5WKF - chains D and E of the 5 polymer chains in the assembly; structure by X-ray diffraction, 2.95 A resolution.

# Chain D
Molecule: T-cell receptor alpha variable 30, T-cell receptor, sp3.4 alpha chain Chimera
From: Homo sapiens
Reference sequence: chimeric construct of A0A087WSZ9, K7N5N2: residues 3-90 from A0A087WSZ9 (A0A087WSZ9_HUMAN) positions 23-110 (UniProt number = residue number + 20); residues 112-200 from K7N5N2 positions 115-203 (UniProt number = residue number + 3)
Sequence (198 residues; row label = number of the first residue in the row):
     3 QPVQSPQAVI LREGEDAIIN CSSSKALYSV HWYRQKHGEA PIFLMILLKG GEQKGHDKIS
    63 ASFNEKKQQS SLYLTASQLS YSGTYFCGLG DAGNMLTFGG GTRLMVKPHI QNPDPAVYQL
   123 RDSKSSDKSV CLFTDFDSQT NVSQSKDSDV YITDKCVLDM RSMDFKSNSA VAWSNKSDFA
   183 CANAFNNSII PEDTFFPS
Sequence notes: conflict Ile-20 (Val40 in A0A087WSZ9), Ile-44 (Val64 in A0A087WSZ9); linker (91-111)
UniProt features mapped onto this chain:
  - glycosylation: Asn-22 (N-linked (GlcNAc...) asparagine)

# Chain E
Molecule: D30 TCR beta chain
From: Homo sapiens
Sequence (244 residues; numbered 2 to 260; 15 numbers in that range are skipped by the numbering (no residue carries them; nothing is unmodelled there); the number before each row is that of its first residue):
     2 AGVAQSPRYK IIEKRQSVAF WCNPISGHAT
    39 LYWYQQILGQ GPKLLIQFQN NGV
    66 VDDSQLPKDR FSAERL
    83 KGVDSTLKIQ PAKLEDSAVY LCASSL
   112 GQGLLYGYTF GSGTRLTVLE DLNKVFPPEV AVFEPSEAEI SHTQKATLVC LATGFYPDHV
   172 ELSWWVNGKE VHSGVCTDPQ PLKEQPALND SRYALSSRLR VSATFWQNPR NHFRCQVQFY
   232 GLSENDEWTQ DRAKPVTQIV SAEAWGRAD
Disulfides: Cys-23/Cys-104, Cys-161/Cys-226
From the paper describing this entry:
  - mutagenesis - L81A: unchanged binding to HLA-A11:01-GTS1
  - specificity-determining residues: Asn-58

# Interface between chain D and chain E
Residue-residue contacts (94):
  Ser-31(D) with Leu-115(E)
  His-33(D) with Tyr-117(E), hydrogen bond (side chain-backbone); Gly-118(E)
  Tyr-35(D) with Gly-118(E); Tyr-119(E), hydrogen bond (side chain-backbone); Phe-121(E), hydrophobic
  Gln-37(D) with Gln-44(E), hydrogen bond
  His-39(D) with Pro-190(E)
  Ala-42(D) with Gly-122(E); Ser-123(E)
  Pro-43(D) with Leu-103(E); Phe-121(E)
  Phe-45(D) with Gly-118(E); Tyr-119(E)
  Ile-48(D) with Leu-115(E); Leu-116(E); Tyr-117(E); Gly-118(E)
  Leu-50(D) with Leu-115(E)
  Phe-88(D) with Gln-44(E); Gly-47(E); Gln-48(E); Gly-49(E)
  Asp-93(D) with Leu-115(E)
  Ala-94(D) with Leu-115(E)
  Gly-95(D) with Gln-113(E)
  Asn-96(D) with Gly-114(E), hydrogen bond (side chain-backbone); Leu-115(E); Tyr-117(E), hydrogen bond (side chain-backbone); Tyr-119(E), hydrogen bond (backbone-side chain)
  Met-97(D) with Leu-52(E), hydrophobic; Gln-55(E); Tyr-119(E)
  Leu-98(D) with Tyr-42(E), hydrogen bond (backbone-side chain); Tyr-119(E), hydrogen bond (backbone-side chain)
  Phe-100(D) with Tyr-42(E), hydrophobic; Pro-50(E); Phe-121(E), hydrophobic
  Gly-101(D) with Gly-49(E)
  Gly-102(D) with Gly-49(E)
  Asp-116(D) with His-153(E), salt bridge
  Tyr-120(D) with Ser-147(E); Ala-149(E); Glu-150(E); His-153(E); Thr-154(E)
  Gln-121(D) with Ser-147(E)
  Leu-122(D) with Phe-144(E); Glu-145(E); Thr-158(E); Val-160(E)
  Arg-123(D) with Phe-144(E); Glu-145(E), hydrogen bond (backbone-backbone); Arg-258(E)
  Asp-124(D) with Phe-144(E)
  Ser-125(D) with Val-143(E); Glu-254(E), hydrogen bond (side chain-backbone); Ala-255(E)
  Ser-128(D) with Ala-142(E)
  Val-132(D) with Phe-144(E), hydrophobic; Val-160(E), hydrophobic
  Leu-134(D) with Thr-158(E); Val-160(E), hydrophobic
  Asp-137(D) with Thr-154(E); Arg-211(E), salt bridge
  Ser-150(D) with Pro-197(E)
  Tyr-153(D) with Leu-193(E), hydrophobic; Glu-195(E)
  Ile-154(D) with Leu-193(E)
  Thr-155(D) with Asp-189(E); Leu-193(E); Ser-207(E); Arg-209(E), hydrogen bond
  Cys-158(D) with Cys-187(E), disulfide; Thr-188(E)
  Val-159(D) with Cys-187(E)
  Leu-160(D) with Gly-185(E); Cys-187(E), hydrophobic; Arg-211(E)
  Asp-161(D) with Ser-184(E); Gly-185(E), hydrogen bond (backbone-backbone)
  Met-162(D) with Lys-156(E); Gly-185(E); Arg-211(E); Val-212(E)
  Met-165(D) with Lys-156(E), hydrogen bond
  Phe-167(D) with Arg-211(E)
  Ser-169(D) with Arg-211(E), hydrogen bond
  Ser-171(D) with Arg-209(E), hydrogen bond
  Val-173(D) with Ser-207(E); Arg-209(E)
  Trp-175(D) with Leu-162(E), hydrophobic; Ala-205(E), hydrophobic
  Phe-197(D) with His-153(E)
Other interface residues (no listed pair), chain D (54 interface residues in all): Tyr-30, Gly-40, Lys-130, Ser-131, Thr-136, Asp-156, Ala-172
Other interface residues (no listed pair), chain E (56 interface residues in all): Tyr-40, Asp-67, Pro-146, Leu-159, Thr-164, Val-186, Lys-194
Inter-chain disulfides: Cys-158(D)/Cys-187(E)

# In short
Chain D and chain E form an interface of 54 and 56 residues respectively; the contacts include 1 disulfide
bond, 15 hydrogen bonds and 2 salt bridges. Among the polar pairs are Asp-116(D)/His-153(E),
Asp-137(D)/Arg-211(E) and His-33(D)/Tyr-117(E). The paper reports that L81A of chain E leaves binding to
HLA-A11:01-GTS1 unchanged; the specificity determinant Asn-58(E).
Chain D is T-cell receptor alpha variable 30, T-cell receptor, sp3.4 alpha chain Chimera and chain E is D30
TCR beta chain, both from Homo sapiens; the structure, D30 TCR in complex with HLA-A*11:01-GTS1, was
determined by X-ray diffraction, deposited together with 5WJL, 5WJN and 5WKH.
